Entry 7XSZ (electron microscopy, 3.40 A resolution); this record covers chains N and d of the 33 polymer chains in the assembly.

Chain N:
Molecule: 198-nt DNA strand
Sequence (198 nucleotides; each row starts with the number of its first residue; numbers below 1 keep their minus sign (DG-125 is residue -125)):
  -125 GCTTACGTCAGTCTGGCCATCTTTGTGTTTGGTGTGTTTGGGTGGTGGCC
   -75 GTTTTCGTTGTTTTTTTCTGTCTCGTGCCTGGTGTCTTGGGTGTTTTCCC
   -25 CTTGGCGGTTTTTTCGCGGGGGTCTGCGCGTTCGTGCGTTTTTGCGGTGC
    25 TTGTGCTGTCTTCGTCCAAAAGAGCGGCCTCGGCACCGGGATTCTGAT
Not modelled in the structure: -125 to -102, 31-41, 65-72

Chain d:
Molecule: Histone H2B type 1-J
From: Homo sapiens
UniProt: P06899 (H2B1J_HUMAN); residues -3 to 122 here correspond to UniProt positions 1-126 (UniProt number = residue number + 4)
Sequence (129 residues; row label = number of the first residue in the row; numbers below 1 keep their minus sign (Gly-6 is residue -6)):
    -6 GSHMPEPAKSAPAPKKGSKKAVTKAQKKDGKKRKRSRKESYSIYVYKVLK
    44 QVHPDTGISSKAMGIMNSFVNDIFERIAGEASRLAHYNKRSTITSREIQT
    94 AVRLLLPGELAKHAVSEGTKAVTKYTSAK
Not modelled in the structure: -6 to 27
Differences from the reference sequence: expression tag (-6 to -4)
UniProt features mapped onto this chain:
  - modified residue: Pro-2 (N-acetylproline), Glu-1 (ADP-ribosyl glutamic acid), Lys2 (N6-(2-hydroxyisobutyryl)lysine), Ser3 (ADP-ribosylserine), Lys8 (N6-(beta-hydroxybutyryl)lysine), Lys9 (N6-(2-hydroxyisobutyryl)lysine), Ser11 (Phosphoserine), Lys12 (N6-acetyllysine), Lys13 (N6-(beta-hydroxybutyryl)lysine), Lys17 (N6-(2-hydroxyisobutyryl)lysine), Lys20 (N6-(2-hydroxyisobutyryl)lysine), Lys21 (N6-(2-hydroxyisobutyryl)lysine), Lys31 (N6-(2-hydroxyisobutyryl)lysine), Glu32 (PolyADP-ribosyl glutamic acid), Ser33 (Phosphoserine), Lys40 (N6-(2-hydroxyisobutyryl)lysine), Lys43 (N6-(2-hydroxyisobutyryl)lysine), Lys54 (N6,N6-dimethyllysine), Arg76 (Dimethylated arginine), Lys82 (N6,N6,N6-trimethyllysine) and 6 more in UniProt
  - glycosylation: Ser109 (O-linked (GlcNAc) serine)
  - cross-link (Glycyl lysine isopeptide (Lys-Gly)): Lys2 (interchain with G-Cter in SUMO2), Lys17 (interchain with G-Cter in SUMO2), Lys31 (interchain with G-Cter in ubiquitin), Lys117 (interchain with G-Cter in ubiquitin)

Interface between chain N and chain d:
Pairs across the interface (12; chain N residue first):
  DT-83(N) - Ser53(d)  phosphate contact
  DG-82(N) - Tyr39(d)  hydrogen bond to the phosphate
  DG-82(N) - Gly50(d)  phosphate contact
  DG-75(N) - Arg30(d)  sugar contact
  DT-74(N) - Arg30(d)  sugar contact
  DT-74(N) - Glu32(d)  sugar contact
  DC-70(N) - Lys122(d)  salt bridge to the phosphate
  DT-64(N) - Thr85(d)  phosphate contact
  DT-63(N) - Lys82(d)  phosphate contact
  DT-63(N) - Arg83(d)  salt bridge to the phosphate
  DT-63(N) - Ser84(d)  hydrogen bond to the phosphate
  DT-63(N) - Thr85(d)  phosphate contact
Also at the interface, not in a pair above, chain N (10 interface residues in all): DG-81, DT-71, DT-62
Also at the interface, not in a pair above, chain d (13 interface residues in all): Lys43, Ile51, Ser52

In short:
The interface between chain N and chain d involves 10 residues on one side and 13 on the other, with 2
hydrogen bonds and 2 salt bridges. Polar pairs include DG-82(N)-Tyr39(d), DT-63(N)-Ser84(d) and
DC-70(N)-Lys122(d).
Here chain N is a 198-nt DNA strand and chain d is Histone H2B type 1-J (Homo sapiens). Entry 7XSZ (RNA
polymerase II elongation complex transcribing a nucleosome (EC115)) was determined by electron microscopy,
deposited together with 7XN7, 7XSE, 7XSX, 7XT7, 7XTD and 7XTI.
